8TTB - chains B and D of the 4 polymer chains in the assembly; structure by electron microscopy, 2.77 A resolution.

# Chain B
Name: Serine/threonine-protein phosphatase 2A 55 kDa regulatory subunit B alpha isoform
Organism: Homo sapiens
Reference sequence: P63151 (2ABA_HUMAN); numbering as in UniProt (aligned over 2-447)
Sequence (450 residues; each row starts with the number of its first residue; numbers below 1 keep their minus sign (His-2 is residue -2)):
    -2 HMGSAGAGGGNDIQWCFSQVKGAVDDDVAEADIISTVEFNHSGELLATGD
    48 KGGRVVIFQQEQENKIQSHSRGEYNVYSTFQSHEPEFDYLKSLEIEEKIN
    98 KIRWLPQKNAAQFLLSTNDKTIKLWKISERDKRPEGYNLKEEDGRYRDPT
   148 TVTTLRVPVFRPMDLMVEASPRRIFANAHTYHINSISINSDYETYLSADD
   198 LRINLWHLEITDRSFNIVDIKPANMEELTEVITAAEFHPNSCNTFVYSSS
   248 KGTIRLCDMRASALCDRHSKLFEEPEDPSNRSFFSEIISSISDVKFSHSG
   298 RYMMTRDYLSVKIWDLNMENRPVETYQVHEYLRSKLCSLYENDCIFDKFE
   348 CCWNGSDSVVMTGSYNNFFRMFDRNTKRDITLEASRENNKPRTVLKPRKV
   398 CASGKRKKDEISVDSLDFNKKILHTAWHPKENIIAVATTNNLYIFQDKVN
Unresolved in the structure: -2 to 7, 61-65, 273-277, 400-402, 447
Differences from the reference sequence: expression tag (-2 to 1)
UniProt features mapped onto this chain:
  - modified residue: Ala2 (N-acetylalanine)

# Chain D
Name: cAMP-regulated phosphoprotein 19
Organism: Homo sapiens
Reference sequence: P56211 (ARP19_HUMAN); residues 1-112 here = UniProt positions 1-112
Sequence (114 residues; numbered -1 to 112; the number before each row is that of its first residue; numbers below 1 keep their minus sign (Gly-1 is residue -1)):
    -1 GHMSAEVPEAASAEEQKEMEDKVTSPEKAEEAKLKARYPHLGQKPGGSDF
    49 LRKRLQKGQKYFDSGDYNMAKAKMKNKQLPTAAPDKTEVTGDHIPTPQDL
    99 PQRKPALVASKLAG
Unresolved in the structure: -1 to 41, 76-85
Differences from the reference sequence: expression tag (-1 to 0); conflict Ala104 (Ser in P56211)
Modified positions: Ser62 (O-thiophosphono-L-serine; 2RX)
UniProt features mapped onto this chain:
  - modified residue: Ser2 (N-acetylserine), Ser23 (Phosphoserine), Lys109 (N6-acetyllysine)
From the paper describing this entry:
  - mutagenesis - Y36A: decreased binding to Serine/threonine-protein phosphatase 2A 55 kDa regulatory subunit B alpha isoform (chain B)
  - mutagenesis - D47A, K51A, Q54A, G56A: unchanged binding to Serine/threonine-protein phosphatase 2A 55 kDa regulatory subunit B alpha isoform (chain B)

# Interface between chain B and chain D
Contacting residue pairs - 45 pairs, chain B then chain D:
  Lys18(B) with Leu110(D)
  Gly19(B) with Leu110(D)
  Ala20(B) with Lys109(D)
  Asp23(B) with Lys109(D), salt bridge
  Asp24(B) with Lys109(D), salt bridge
  Asp29(B) with Lys109(D), salt bridge
  Thr45(B) with Leu110(D)
  Gly49(B) with Leu105(D)
  Arg51(B) with Leu105(D); Val106(D), hydrogen bond (side chain-backbone); Ala107(D); Ser108(D)
  Val53(B) with Ser108(D)
  Val73(B) with Ala111(D)
  Thr76(B) with Ala111(D)
  Gln78(B) with Leu105(D)
  Glu81(B) with Pro103(D)
  Pro82(B) with Pro99(D), hydrophobic
  Phe84(B) with Leu98(D), hydrophobic
  Lys88(B) with Asp61(D)
  Ser89(B) with Tyr59(D); Phe60(D); Asp61(D), hydrogen bond
  Glu91(B) with Tyr59(D), hydrogen bond; Asp97(D)
  Glu93(B) with Lys55(D), salt bridge
  His179(B) with Lys55(D)
  Asp197(B) with Leu53(D)
  Met222(B) with Ser46(D); Arg50(D), hydrogen bond (backbone-side chain); Leu53(D), hydrophobic
  Glu223(B) with Ser46(D), hydrogen bond (backbone-side chain); Arg50(D), salt bridge
  Leu225(B) with Ser46(D), hydrogen bond (backbone-side chain); Leu53(D), hydrophobic
  Thr226(B) with Leu49(D)
  Glu227(B) with Leu49(D)
  Phe280(B) with Lys42(D); Pro43(D)
  Phe281(B) with Pro43(D), hydrophobic
  Ser282(B) with Lys42(D), hydrogen bond
  Glu283(B) with Lys42(D), salt bridge
  Ile284(B) with Pro43(D), hydrophobic
  Phe343(B) with Phe48(D), hydrophobic; Arg52(D)
Also at the interface, not in a pair above, chain B (47 interface residues in all): Ile31, Asp47, Phe55, Glu83, Leu87, Tyr178, Leu198, Asn221, Glu224, Val228, Ser247, Tyr337, Asn437, Leu439
Also at the interface, not in a pair above, chain D (27 interface residues in all): Gly44, Lys58, Lys75, Pro93
The authors on this interface:
  - residue pairs: Asp22(B)-Lys109(D), Glu223(B)-Arg50(D) (salt bridge)
  - interface residues, chain B: Phe84(B), Ser89(B), Tyr178(B), Leu198(B), Leu225(B), Val228(B), Ile284(B), Tyr337(B), Phe343(B)
  - interface residues, chain D: Ser46(D), Phe48(D), Leu49(D), Arg52(D), Leu53(D), Tyr59(D), Asp61(D), Leu98(D), Lys109(D), Leu110(D)
  - hot spots on chain D (mutagenesis) - F48A, L49A, L53A, K55A: decreased binding to Serine/threonine-protein phosphatase 2A 55 kDa regulatory subunit B alpha isoform (chain B)

# Overview
47 residues of chain B and 27 residues of chain D are in contact; the contacts include 7 hydrogen bonds and 6
salt bridges. Polar pairs include Asp23(B)-Lys109(D), Asp24(B)-Lys109(D) and Asp29(B)-Lys109(D). The paper
describes a contact between Asp22(B) and Lys109(D); a salt bridge between Glu223(B) and Arg50(D). From the
paper: Y36A, F48A and L49A of chain D, among others, reduce binding to Serine/threonine-protein phosphatase 2A
55 kDa regulatory subunit B alpha isoform (chain B); interface residues Phe84(B), Ser89(B) and Ser46(D) among
others; 9 substitutions were tested in all.
Chain B is Serine/threonine-protein phosphatase 2A 55 kDa regulatory subunit B alpha isoform and chain D is
cAMP-regulated phosphoprotein 19, both from Homo sapiens; the structure, Cryo-EM structure of the
PP2A:B55-ARPP19 complex, was determined by electron microscopy together with 8TWE, 8TWI and 8SO0 from the same
study.
